Entry 7K63 (electron microscopy, 3.03 A resolution); this record covers chains G and J of the 13 polymer chains in the assembly.

# Chain G
Molecule: Histone H2A type 1-B/E
Organism: Homo sapiens
UniProtKB: P04908 (H2A1B_HUMAN); residues 0-129 here correspond to UniProt positions 1-130 (UniProt number = residue number + 1)
Chain sequence (130 residues; numbered 0 to 129; the number before each row is that of its first residue; numbering starts at 0):
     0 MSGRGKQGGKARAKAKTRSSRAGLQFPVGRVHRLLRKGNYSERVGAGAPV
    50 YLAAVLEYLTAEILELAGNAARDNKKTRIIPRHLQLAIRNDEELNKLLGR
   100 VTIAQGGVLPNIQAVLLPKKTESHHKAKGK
Unresolved in the structure: 0-9, 119-129

# Chain J
Molecule: 197-nt DNA strand
Organism: Homo sapiens
Sequence (197 nucleotides; each row starts with the number of its first residue):
     1 GGGGTGGTCGCTGTTCAATACATGCACAGGATGTATATATCTGACACGTG
    51 CCTGGAGACTAGGGAGTAATCCCCTTGGCGGTTAAAACGCGGGGGACAGC
   101 GCGTACGTGCGTTTAAGCGGTGCTAGAGCTGTCTACGACCAATTGAGCGG
   151 CCTCGGCACCGGGATTCTCCAGGGCGGCCGCGTATAGGGTCCAGCCC

# Chain G / chain J interface
Contacting residue pairs - 19 pairs, chain G then chain J:
  Arg11(G) with DA142(J), base contact; DT143(J), hydrogen bond to the base
  Lys13(G) with DG145(J), phosphate contact
  Thr16(G) with DA146(J), sugar contact
  Arg29(G) with DG147(J), hydrogen bond to the phosphate; DC148(J), salt bridge to the phosphate
  Glu41(G) with DA138(J), phosphate contact
  Arg42(G) with DG137(J), phosphate contact; DA138(J), hydrogen bond to the sugar
  Val43(G) with DG137(J), sugar contact; DA138(J), hydrogen bond to the phosphate
  Gly44(G) with DG137(J), phosphate contact
  Ala45(G) with DG137(J), hydrogen bond to the phosphate
  Lys75(G) with DC157(J), phosphate contact; DA158(J), salt bridge to the phosphate
  Thr76(G) with DG156(J), phosphate contact; DC157(J), hydrogen bond to the phosphate
  Arg77(G) with DG156(J), hydrogen bond to the sugar; DC157(J), hydrogen bond to the phosphate
Other interface residues (no listed pair), chain G (16 interface residues in all): Ala14, His31, Arg35, Lys74

# In short
Chain G and chain J form an interface of 16 and 11 residues respectively, with 8 hydrogen bonds and 2 salt
bridges. Polar pairs include Arg11(G)-DT143(J), Arg42(G)-DA138(J) and Arg77(G)-DG156(J).
Chain G is Histone H2A type 1-B/E and chain J is a 197-nt DNA strand, both from Homo sapiens; the structure,
Cryo-EM structure of a chromatosome containing chimeric linker histone gH1.10-ncH1.4, was determined by
electron microscopy (same publication as 7K5X, 7K5Y, 7K60 and 7K61).
